Entry 2WJ2 (X-ray diffraction, 2.55 A resolution); this record covers chains A and B.

== Chain A (and B) ==
Name: Fatty acid amide hydrolase 1
Source organism: Rattus norvegicus
Notes: EC 3.5.1.4; chain B of this document is another copy of the same molecule, construct and numbering; everything in this record applies to it too
Reference sequence: P97612 (FAAH1_RAT); residues 30-579 here = UniProt positions 30-579
Amino-acid sequence (573 residues; numbered 7 to 579; the number before each row is that of its first residue):
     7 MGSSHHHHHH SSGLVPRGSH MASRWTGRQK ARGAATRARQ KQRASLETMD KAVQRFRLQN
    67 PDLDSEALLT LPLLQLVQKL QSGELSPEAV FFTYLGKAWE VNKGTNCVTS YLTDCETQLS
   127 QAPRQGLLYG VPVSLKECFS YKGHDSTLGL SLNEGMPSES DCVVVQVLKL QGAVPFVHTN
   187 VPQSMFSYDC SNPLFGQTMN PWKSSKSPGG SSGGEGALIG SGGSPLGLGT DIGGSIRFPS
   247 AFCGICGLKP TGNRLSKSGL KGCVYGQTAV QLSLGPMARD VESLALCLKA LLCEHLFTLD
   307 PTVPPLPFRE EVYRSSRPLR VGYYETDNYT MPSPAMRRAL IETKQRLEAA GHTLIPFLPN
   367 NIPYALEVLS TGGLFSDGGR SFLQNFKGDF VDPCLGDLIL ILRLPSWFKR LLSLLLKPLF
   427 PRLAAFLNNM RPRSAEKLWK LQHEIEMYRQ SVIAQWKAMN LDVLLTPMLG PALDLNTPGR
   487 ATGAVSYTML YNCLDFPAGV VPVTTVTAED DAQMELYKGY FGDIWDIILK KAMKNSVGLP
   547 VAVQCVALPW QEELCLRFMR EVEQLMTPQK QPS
Disordered / not traced: 7-32, 579 (chain B: 7-32, 578-579)
Glycans and other covalent adducts: 7-phenyl-1-(5-pyridin-2-yl-1,3-oxazol-2-yl)heptane-1,1-diol (OL1) linked to Ser241
Construct notes: engineered mutation Phe192 (Leu in P97612), Tyr194 (Phe in P97612), Thr377 (Ala in P97612), Asn435 (Ser in P97612), Val491 (Ile in P97612), Met495 (Val in P97612)
Ligand contacts: OL1 (7-phenyl-1-(5-pyridin-2-yl-1,3-oxazol-2-yl)heptane-1,1-diol): Lys142, Ser190, Met191, Phe192, Ser193, Tyr194, Gly216, Ser217, Thr236, Asp237, Ile238, Gly239, Gly240, Phe244, Gly268, Cys269, Leu278, Thr377, Leu380, Phe381, Leu404, Phe432, Met436, Thr488, Val491, Met495
Reported in the primary citation:
  - binding site for OL1: Phe192, Tyr194, Ser217, Thr236, Ile238 to Ser241, Phe244, Cys269, Thr377, Leu380, Phe381, Leu404, Phe432, Met436, Thr488, Val491, Met495
  - catalytic residues: Asp237, Ile238, Gly239, Gly240, Ser241, Arg243, Asn498
  - catalytic residues: Lys142, Ser217 (citing earlier work)
  - conformationally variable residues (loop rearrangement, side-chain flip): Phe192 to Asp195, Cys269, Phe381, Phe432, Met436, Met495
  - specificity-determining residues: Phe432, Met436, Met495 (proposed by the authors, not directly observed)
  - contacts within the chain: Lys142-Thr236 (hydrogen bond)

== Interface between chain A and chain B ==
Residue-residue contacts (78; chain A residue first):
  Val270(A) - Trp445(B)  hydrophobic
  Tyr271(A) - Trp445(B)
  Tyr271(A) - His449(B)
  Gly272(A) - Trp445(B)
  Gly272(A) - Gln448(B)  hydrogen bond (backbone-side chain)
  Gly272(A) - His449(B)
  Gln273(A) - Trp445(B)
  Thr274(A) - Thr274(B)
  Thr274(A) - Gln448(B)  hydrogen bond
  Thr304(A) - Lys463(B)  hydrogen bond (backbone-side chain)
  Asp306(A) - Gln456(B)  hydrogen bond
  Pro307(A) - Ile459(B)
  Pro307(A) - Lys463(B)
  Pro307(A) - Leu554(B)  hydrophobic
  Pro307(A) - Pro555(B)
  Pro307(A) - Trp556(B)
  Thr308(A) - Arg455(B)
  Thr308(A) - Gln456(B)
  Thr308(A) - Ile459(B)
  Thr308(A) - Trp556(B)  hydrogen bond (backbone-side chain)
  Val309(A) - Trp556(B)
  Pro310(A) - Leu312(B)  hydrophobic
  Pro310(A) - Trp556(B)
  Pro311(A) - Leu312(B)
  Pro311(A) - Trp556(B)
  Leu312(A) - Pro310(B)  hydrophobic
  Leu312(A) - Pro311(B)
  Leu312(A) - Leu312(B)  hydrophobic
  Arg315(A) - Pro311(B)
  Gly379(A) - Trp445(B)
  Leu380(A) - Trp445(B)
  Ser382(A) - Ala441(B)
  Ser382(A) - Trp445(B)
  Asp383(A) - Glu442(B)
  Asp383(A) - Trp445(B)
  Arg386(A) - Glu442(B)
  Ser387(A) - Trp445(B)
  Arg439(A) - Ser440(B)
  Arg439(A) - Ala441(B)  hydrogen bond (backbone-backbone)
  Ser440(A) - Arg439(B)
  Ser440(A) - Ala441(B)
  Ala441(A) - Ser382(B)
  Ala441(A) - Arg439(B)  hydrogen bond (backbone-backbone)
  Ala441(A) - Ser440(B)
  Ala441(A) - Ala441(B)
  Glu442(A) - Asp383(B)
  Glu442(A) - Arg386(B)
  Glu442(A) - Ser387(B)
  Leu444(A) - Leu444(B)  hydrophobic
  Leu444(A) - Trp445(B)
  Trp445(A) - Val270(B)  hydrophobic
  Trp445(A) - Tyr271(B)
  Trp445(A) - Gly272(B)
  Trp445(A) - Gln273(B)
  Trp445(A) - Gly379(B)
  Trp445(A) - Leu380(B)
  Trp445(A) - Ser382(B)
  Trp445(A) - Asp383(B)
  Trp445(A) - Ser387(B)
  Trp445(A) - Leu444(B)
  Gln448(A) - Gly272(B)  hydrogen bond (side chain-backbone)
  Gln448(A) - Thr274(B)  hydrogen bond
  Gln448(A) - Gln448(B)
  His449(A) - Tyr271(B)
  His449(A) - Gly272(B)
  Arg455(A) - Thr308(B)
  Gln456(A) - Asp306(B)  hydrogen bond
  Gln456(A) - Thr308(B)
  Ile459(A) - Pro307(B)
  Ile459(A) - Thr308(B)
  Lys463(A) - Thr304(B)
  Leu554(A) - Pro307(B)  hydrophobic
  Pro555(A) - Pro307(B)
  Trp556(A) - Pro307(B)
  Trp556(A) - Thr308(B)  hydrogen bond (side chain-backbone)
  Trp556(A) - Val309(B)
  Trp556(A) - Pro310(B)
  Trp556(A) - Pro311(B)
Interface residues without a listed pair, chain A (38 interface residues in all): Ser264, Phe381, Lys446
Interface residues without a listed pair, chain B (37 interface residues in all): Ser264, Leu305, Phe381

== Overview ==
38 residues of chain A face 37 of chain B across their interface; the contacts include 11 hydrogen bonds.
Polar pairs include Gly272(A)-Gln448(B), Thr274(A)-Gln448(B) and Thr304(A)-Lys463(B). Compound OL1 is
covalently linked to Ser241(A). The paper reports catalytic residues Asp237(A), Ile238(A) and Gly239(A) among
others; a binding site for OL1 at Phe192(A), Tyr194(A) and Ser217(A) among others.
Chain A and chain B are both Fatty acid amide hydrolase 1 (Rattus norvegicus); the structure, 3D-crystal
structure of humanized-rat fatty acid amide hydrolase (FAAH) conjugated with
7-phenyl-1-(5-(pyridin-2-yl)oxazol-2-yl)heptan- 1-one, an alpha-ketooxazole, was determined by X-ray
diffraction, deposited together with 2WJ1.
